Entry 7CR8 (X-ray diffraction, 3.70 A resolution); this record covers chains K and O of the 8 polymer chains in the assembly.

== Chain K ==
Protein: CRISPR-associated endonuclease Cas1
Organism: Synechocystis sp. (strain PCC 6803 / Kazusa)
Notes: EC 3.1.-.-
UniProt: Q6ZEI2 (Q6ZEI2_SYNY3); residues 1-325 here = UniProt positions 1-325
Chain sequence (336 residues; numbered -10 to 325; the number before each row is that of its first residue; numbers below 1 keep their minus sign (Gly-10 is residue -10)):
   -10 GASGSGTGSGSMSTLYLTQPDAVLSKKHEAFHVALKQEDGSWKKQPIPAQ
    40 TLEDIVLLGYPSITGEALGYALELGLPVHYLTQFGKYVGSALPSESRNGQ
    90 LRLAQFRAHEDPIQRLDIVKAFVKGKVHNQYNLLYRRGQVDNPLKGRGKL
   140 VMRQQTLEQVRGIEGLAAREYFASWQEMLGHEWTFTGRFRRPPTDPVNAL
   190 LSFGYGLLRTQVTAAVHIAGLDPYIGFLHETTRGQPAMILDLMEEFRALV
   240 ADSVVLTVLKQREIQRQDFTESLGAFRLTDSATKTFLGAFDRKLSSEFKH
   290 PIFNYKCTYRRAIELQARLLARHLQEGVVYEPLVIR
Unresolved in the structure: -10 to 0
Construct notes: expression tag (-10 to 0)
From the paper describing this entry:
  - binding site for the 36-nt DNA strand: Asp10
  - mutagenesis - K75D, R179D, R180D, R198D, R222D: decreased binding to ssDNA

== Chain O ==
Molecule: 36-nt DNA strand
Sequence (36 nucleotides; row label = number of the first residue in the row):
     1 TTTTTTTGTGCCCCTGGCGGTCGCTTTCAAGTTTTT
Unresolved in the structure: 1-3, 34-36

== How chain K and chain O interact ==
Contacting residue pairs (9):
  Ser14(K) with DG8(O), phosphate contact
  Lys15(K) with DG8(O), sugar contact; DT9(O), salt bridge to the phosphate
  Lys16(K) with DT9(O), phosphate contact
  His17(K) with DT9(O), hydrogen bond to the phosphate; DG10(O), salt bridge to the phosphate
  Thr53(K) with DT7(O), phosphate contact; DG8(O), hydrogen bond to the phosphate
  Glu55(K) with DT7(O), phosphate contact
Also at the interface, not in a pair above, chain K (7 interface residues in all): Leu13

== In short ==
The interface between chain K and chain O involves 7 residues on one side and 4 on the other, with 2 hydrogen
bonds and 2 salt bridges. Among the polar pairs are His17(K)-DT9(O), Thr53(K)-DG8(O) and Lys15(K)-DT9(O). The
paper reports a binding site for the 36-nt DNA strand at Asp10(K); K75D, R179D and R180D of chain K, among
others, reduce binding to ssDNA; 5 substitutions were tested in all.
Here chain K is CRISPR-associated endonuclease Cas1 (Synechocystis sp. (strain PCC 6803 / Kazusa)) and chain O
is a 36-nt DNA strand. Entry 7CR8 (Synechocystis Cas1-Cas2-prespacerL complex) was determined by X-ray
diffraction, deposited together with 7CR6.
